8JHI - chains B and C of the 5 polymer chains in the assembly; structure by electron microscopy, 3.20 A resolution.

Chain B:
Name: Guanine nucleotide-binding protein G(I)/G(S)/G(T) subunit beta-1
From: Homo sapiens
Reference sequence: P62873 (GBB1_HUMAN); residues 4-340 here = UniProt positions 4-340
Amino-acid sequence (337 residues; each row starts with the number of its first residue):
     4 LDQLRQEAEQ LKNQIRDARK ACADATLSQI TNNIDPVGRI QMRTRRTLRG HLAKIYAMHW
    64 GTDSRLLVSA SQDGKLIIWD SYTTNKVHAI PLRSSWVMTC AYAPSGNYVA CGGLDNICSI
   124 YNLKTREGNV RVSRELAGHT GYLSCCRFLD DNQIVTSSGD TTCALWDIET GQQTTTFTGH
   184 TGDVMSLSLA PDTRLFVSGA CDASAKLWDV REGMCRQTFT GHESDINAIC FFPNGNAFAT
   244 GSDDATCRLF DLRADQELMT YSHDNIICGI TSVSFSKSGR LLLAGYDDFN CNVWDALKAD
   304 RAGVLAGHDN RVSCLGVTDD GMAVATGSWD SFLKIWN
Swiss-Prot annotation at these positions:
  - modified residue: His266 (Phosphohistidine)
  - natural variant: Leu30 (L30F: In MRD42; uncertain significance), Arg52 (R52G: In MRD42), Gly64 (G64V: In MRD42), Asp76 (D76E: In MRD42; D76G: In MRD42), Gly77 (G77S: In MRD42), Lys78 (K78R: In MRD42), Ile80 (I80N: In MRD42; I80T: In MRD42), His91 (H91R: In MRD42; uncertain significance), Ala92 (A92T: In MRD42), Pro94 (P94S: In MRD42), Leu95 (L95P: In MRD42), Arg96 (R96L: In MRD42), 5 further natural variant entries in UniProt

Chain C:
Name: Guanine nucleotide-binding protein G(I)/G(S)/G(O) subunit gamma-2
From: Homo sapiens
Reference sequence: P59768 (GBG2_HUMAN); residues 30-86 here correspond to UniProt positions 6-62 (UniProt number = residue number - 24)
Amino-acid sequence (57 residues; numbered 30 to 86; the number before each row is that of its first residue):
    30 TASIAQARKL VEQLKMEANI DRIKVSKAAA DLMAYCEAHA KEDPLLTPVP ASENPFR

Chain B / chain C interface:
Contacting residue pairs - 66 pairs, chain B then chain C:
  Leu4(B) - Thr30(C)
  Leu4(B) - Gln35(C)
  Leu7(B) - Gln35(C)
  Leu7(B) - Leu39(C)
  Glu10(B) - Leu39(C)
  Ala11(B) - Leu39(C)  hydrophobic
  Leu14(B) - Gln42(C)
  Gln17(B) - Glu46(C)
  Ile18(B) - Gln42(C)
  Ile18(B) - Met45(C)  hydrophobic
  Ile18(B) - Glu46(C)
  Ala21(B) - Arg51(C)  hydrogen bond (backbone-side chain)
  Arg22(B) - Arg51(C)
  Cys25(B) - Arg51(C)
  Cys25(B) - Ile52(C)
  Cys25(B) - Lys53(C)  hydrogen bond (backbone-side chain)
  Cys25(B) - Val54(C)
  Ala26(B) - Val54(C)  hydrophobic
  Asp27(B) - Lys53(C)  salt bridge
  Ala28(B) - Val54(C)
  Leu30(B) - Ala58(C)  hydrophobic
  Val40(B) - Leu75(C)  hydrophobic
  Met45(B) - Leu74(C)  hydrophobic
  Arg48(B) - Phe85(C)
  Arg49(B) - Pro84(C)
  Arg49(B) - Phe85(C)  hydrogen bond (side chain-backbone)
  Arg49(B) - Arg86(C)  hydrogen bond (side chain-backbone)
  Ser84(B) - Phe85(C)
  Tyr85(B) - Pro84(C)
  Tyr85(B) - Phe85(C)  hydrophobic
  Met217(B) - Lys44(C)
  Phe235(B) - Leu61(C)  hydrophobic
  Phe235(B) - Tyr64(C)  hydrophobic
  Phe235(B) - Cys65(C)  hydrophobic
  Pro236(B) - Tyr64(C)
  Asn237(B) - Tyr64(C)
  Asp254(B) - Ala57(C)
  Arg256(B) - Arg51(C)
  Arg256(B) - Ile52(C)
  Arg256(B) - Asp60(C)  salt bridge
  Ala257(B) - Arg51(C)
  Ala257(B) - Ile52(C)
  Asp258(B) - Arg51(C)
  Gln259(B) - Val54(C)
  Ser279(B) - Asp72(C)  hydrogen bond
  Lys280(B) - Asp72(C)
  Ser281(B) - Tyr64(C)
  Ser281(B) - His68(C)
  Ser281(B) - Asp72(C)  hydrogen bond
  Ser281(B) - Leu75(C)
  Arg283(B) - Leu75(C)
  Leu284(B) - Leu75(C)  hydrophobic
  Leu300(B) - Met62(C)  hydrophobic
  Leu300(B) - Cys65(C)  hydrophobic
  Asp323(B) - Pro73(C)
  Gly324(B) - Pro73(C)
  Gly324(B) - Leu74(C)
  Met325(B) - Pro73(C)  hydrophobic
  Met325(B) - Leu74(C)
  Met325(B) - Pro84(C)
  Ala326(B) - Phe85(C)  hydrophobic
  Val327(B) - Leu74(C)  hydrophobic
  Ile338(B) - Phe85(C)  hydrophobic
  Asn340(B) - Leu74(C)
  Asn340(B) - Asn83(C)  hydrogen bond
  Asn340(B) - Phe85(C)
Interface residues without a listed pair, chain B (52 interface residues in all): Arg8, Ile33, Ile37, Ile43, Trp63, Cys218, Thr221, Leu252, Leu261, Gly282
Interface residues without a listed pair, chain C (32 interface residues in all): Glu41, Leu43, Asp50, Glu66, Ala69

In short:
52 residues of chain B and 32 residues of chain C are in contact, with 7 hydrogen bonds and 2 salt bridges.
Polar contacts include Asp27(B)-Lys53(C), Arg256(B)-Asp60(C) and Ala21(B)-Arg51(C).
Chain B is Guanine nucleotide-binding protein G(I)/G(S)/G(T) subunit beta-1 and chain C is Guanine
nucleotide-binding protein G(I)/G(S)/G(O) subunit gamma-2, both from Homo sapiens; the structure, FZD3-Gs
complex, was determined by electron microscopy (same publication as 8J9N and 8JHB).
